Entry 8EJG (electron microscopy, 3.13 A resolution); this record covers chains A and B of the 6 polymer chains in the assembly.

== Chain A (and B) ==
Name: Glycoprotein GP1
Source organism: Lassa mammarenavirus
Notes: chain B of this document is another copy of the same molecule, construct and numbering; everything in this record applies to it too
UniProt: A0A142I7X5 (A0A142I7X5_LASV); residues 59-254 here = UniProt positions 59-254
Sequence (196 residues; numbered 59 to 254; the number before each row is that of its first residue):
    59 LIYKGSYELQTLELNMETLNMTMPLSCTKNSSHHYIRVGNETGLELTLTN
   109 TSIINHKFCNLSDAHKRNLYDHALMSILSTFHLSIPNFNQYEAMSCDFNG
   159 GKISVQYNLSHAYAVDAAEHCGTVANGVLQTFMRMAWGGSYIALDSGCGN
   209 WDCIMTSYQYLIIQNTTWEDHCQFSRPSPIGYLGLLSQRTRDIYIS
Sequence notes: engineered mutation Cys-206 (Arg in A0A142I7X5)
Disulfide bonds: Cys-85/Cys-230, Cys-117/Cys-154, Cys-179/Cys-211
Covalently attached groups: glycan linked to Asn-78, Asn-108; N-acetylglucosamine (NAG) linked to Asn-88, Asn-98, Asn-118, Asn-166, Asn-223
What the authors report for this chain:
  - post-translational modification sites: Asn-98, Asn-118, Asn-166, Asn-223
  - conformationally variable residues (loop rearrangement): Asn-166 to Thr-181

== How chain A and chain B interact ==
Contacting residue pairs (18):
  Arg-249(A) / Leu-244(B)  hydrogen bond (side chain-backbone)
  Arg-249(A) / Ser-245(B)  hydrogen bond (side chain-backbone)
  Arg-249(A) / Arg-247(B)  hydrogen bond (backbone-side chain)
  Ile-251(A) / Ser-137(B)  hydrogen bond (backbone-side chain)
  Ile-251(A) / Leu-141(B)  hydrophobic
  Tyr-252(A) / His-123(B)
  Tyr-252(A) / Met-133(B)  hydrophobic
  Tyr-252(A) / Ser-134(B)  hydrogen bond
  Tyr-252(A) / Ser-137(B)
  Ile-253(A) / Leu-119(B)
  Ile-253(A) / Ser-137(B)  hydrogen bond (backbone-side chain)
  Ile-253(A) / His-140(B)
  Ile-253(A) / Leu-141(B)  hydrophobic
  Ser-254(A) / Leu-119(B)
  Ser-254(A) / Leu-136(B)
  Ser-254(A) / Ser-137(B)
  Ser-254(A) / His-140(B)  hydrogen bond (backbone-side chain)
  Ser-254(A) / Met-152(B)
Other interface residues (no listed pair), chain A (7 interface residues in all): Gly-180, Asp-250
Other interface residues (no listed pair), chain B (15 interface residues in all): His-130, Phe-156, Gln-246

== Summary ==
7 residues of chain A and 15 residues of chain B are in contact; the contacts include 7 hydrogen bonds. Among
the polar pairs are Arg-249(A)/Leu-244(B), Arg-249(A)/Ser-245(B) and Arg-249(A)/Arg-247(B). Covalently linked
N-acetylglucosamine: at Asn-88(A), Asn-98(A), Asn-118(A), Asn-166(A) and Asn-223(A). The paper reports
modification sites Asn-98(A), Asn-118(A) and Asn-166(A) among others; conformational variability at
Asn-166(A).
Both chains are Glycoprotein GP1 (Lassa mammarenavirus). Entry 8EJG (Structure of lineage VII Lassa virus
glycoprotein complex (strain Togo/2016/7082)) was determined by electron microscopy together with 8EJD, 8EJE,
8EJF and 8EJI from the same study.
